Entry 6OGE (electron microscopy, 4.36 A resolution (low resolution: residue-level contacts below are approximate; hydrogen-bond / salt-bridge calls are withheld)); this record covers chains A and D of the 5 polymer chains in the assembly.

[Chain A]
Name: Receptor tyrosine-protein kinase erbB-2
Source organism: Homo sapiens
Notes: EC 2.7.10.1
UniProtKB: P04626 (ERBB2_HUMAN); residue numbers follow UniProt; this construct covers 23-644
Amino-acid sequence (622 residues; numbered 23 to 644; the number before each row is that of its first residue):
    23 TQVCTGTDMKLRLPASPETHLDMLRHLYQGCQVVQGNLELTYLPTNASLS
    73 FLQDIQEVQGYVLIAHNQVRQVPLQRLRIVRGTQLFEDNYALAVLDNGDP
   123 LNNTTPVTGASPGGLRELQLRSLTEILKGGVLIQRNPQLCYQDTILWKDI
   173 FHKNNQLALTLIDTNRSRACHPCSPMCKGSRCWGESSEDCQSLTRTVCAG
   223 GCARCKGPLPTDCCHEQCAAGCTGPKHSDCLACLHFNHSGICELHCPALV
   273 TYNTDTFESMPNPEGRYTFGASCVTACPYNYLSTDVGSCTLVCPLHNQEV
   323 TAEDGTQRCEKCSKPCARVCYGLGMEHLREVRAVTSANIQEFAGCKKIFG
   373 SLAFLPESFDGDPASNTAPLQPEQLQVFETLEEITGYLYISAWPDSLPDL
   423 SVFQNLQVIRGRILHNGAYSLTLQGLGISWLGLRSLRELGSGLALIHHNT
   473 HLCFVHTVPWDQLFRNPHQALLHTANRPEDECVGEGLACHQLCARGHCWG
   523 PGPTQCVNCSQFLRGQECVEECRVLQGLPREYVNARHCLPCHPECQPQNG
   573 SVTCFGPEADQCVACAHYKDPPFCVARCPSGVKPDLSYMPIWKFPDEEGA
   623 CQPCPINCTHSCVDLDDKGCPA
Disordered / not traced: 127-129
Cystine bridges: Cys26-Cys53, Cys162-Cys192, Cys195-Cys204, Cys199-Cys212, Cys220-Cys227, Cys224-Cys235, Cys236-Cys244, Cys240-Cys252, Cys255-Cys264, Cys268-Cys295, Cys299-Cys311, Cys315-Cys331, Cys334-Cys338, Cys342-Cys367, Cys475-Cys504, Cys511-Cys520, Cys515-Cys528, Cys531-Cys540, Cys544-Cys560, Cys563-Cys576, Cys567-Cys584, Cys587-Cys596, Cys600-Cys623, Cys626-Cys634, Cys630-Cys642
Covalently attached groups: N-acetylglucosamine (NAG) linked to Asn68, Asn187, Asn259, Asn530, Asn571, Asn629
UniProt features mapped onto this chain:
  - modified residue: Thr182 (Phosphothreonine)
  - glycosylation (N-linked (GlcNAc...) asparagine): Asn68, Asn124, Asn187, Asn259, Asn530, Asn571, Asn629
  - mutagenesis: Leu317 to His318 (Reduces dimerization with ERBB3), Met611 (M611A: Prevents synthesis of isoform 2)
Reported in the primary citation:
  - post-translational modification sites: Asn68, Asn187, Asn259, Asn571
  - conformationally variable residues (order/disorder transition): Thr127 to Val129

[Chain D]
Name: Trastuzumab FAB LIGHT CHAIN
Source organism: Homo sapiens
UniProtKB: P01834 (IGKC_HUMAN); residues 108-214 here correspond to UniProt positions 1-107 (UniProt number = residue number - 107)
Amino-acid sequence (214 residues; each row starts with the number of its first residue):
     1 DIQMTQSPSSLSASVGDRVTITCRASQDVNTAVAWYQQKPGKAPKLLIYS
    51 ASFLYSGVPSRFSGSRSGTDFTLTISSLQPEDFATYYCQQHYTTPPTFGQ
   101 GTKVEIKRTVAAPSVFIFPPSDEQLKSGTASVVCLLNNFYPREAKVQWKV
   151 DNALQSGNSQESVTEQDSKDSTYSLSSTLTLSKADYEKHKVYACEVTHQG
   201 LSSPVTKSFNRGEC
Cystine bridges: Cys23-Cys88, Cys134-Cys194

[Interface between chain A and chain D]
Residue-residue contacts - 12 pairs, chain A then chain D:
  Asp582(A) with Thr94(D)
  Lys591(A) with Tyr92(D)
  Pro593(A) with Ala32(D); His91(D); Tyr92(D)
  Pro594(A) with His91(D); Tyr92(D)
  Tyr610(A) with Ser56(D)
  Asp618(A) with Asn30(D)
  Gln624(A) with Thr31(D)
  Cys626(A) with Phe53(D)
  Pro627(A) with Phe53(D)
Also at the interface, not in a pair above, chain A (11 interface residues in all): Leu608, Pro625
Also at the interface, not in a pair above, chain D (11 interface residues in all): Ser50, Tyr55, Thr93

[Summary]
Chain A and chain D each contribute 11 residues to their interface. N-acetylglucosamine is covalently linked
to Asn68(A), Asn187(A), Asn259(A), Asn530(A), Asn571(A) and Asn629(A). Curated annotation (UniProt) lists 3
mutagenesis sites on chain A. From the paper: modification sites Asn68(A), Asn187(A) and Asn259(A) among
others; conformational variability at Thr127(A).
Here chain A is Receptor tyrosine-protein kinase erbB-2 and chain D is Trastuzumab FAB LIGHT CHAIN, both from
Homo sapiens. Entry 6OGE (Cryo-EM structure of Her2 extracellular domain-Trastuzumab Fab-Pertuzumab Fab
complex) was determined by electron microscopy.
